7ELM - chains I and J of the 22 polymer chains in the assembly; structure by electron microscopy, 2.88 A resolution.

== Chain I ==
Molecule: type I-F CRISPR-associated endoribonuclease Cas6/Csy4
Organism: Pseudomonas aeruginosa
Amino-acid sequence (187 residues; each row starts with the number of its first residue):
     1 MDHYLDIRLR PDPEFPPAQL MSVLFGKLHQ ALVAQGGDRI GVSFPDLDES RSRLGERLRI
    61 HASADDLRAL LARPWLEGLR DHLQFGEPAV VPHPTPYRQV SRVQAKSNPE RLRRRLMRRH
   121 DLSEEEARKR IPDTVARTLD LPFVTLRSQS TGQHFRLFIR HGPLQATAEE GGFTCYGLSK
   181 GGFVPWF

== Chain J ==
Molecule: 60-nt RNA strand
Organism: Pseudomonas aeruginosa
Sequence (60 nucleotides; each row starts with the number of its first residue):
     1 CUAAGAAAUU CACGGCGGGC UUGAUGUCCG CGUCUACCUG GUUCACUGCC GUGUAGGCAG

== Interface between chain I and chain J ==
Pairs across the interface (34):
  Pro-13(I) / C38(J)  base contact
  Pro-16(I) / G41(J)  phosphate contact
  Ala-18(I) / U42(J)  sugar contact
  Gln-19(I) / G41(J)  phosphate contact
  Met-21(I) / U42(J)  base contact
  Val-33(I) / G60(J)  phosphate contact
  Arg-102(I) / C58(J)  salt bridge to the phosphate
  Gln-104(I) / C58(J)  hydrogen bond to the base
  Ser-107(I) / A45(J)  base contact
  Asn-108(I) / C46(J)  phosphate contact
  Arg-111(I) / C46(J)  salt bridge to the phosphate
  Leu-112(I) / U54(J)  sugar contact
  Arg-114(I) / U47(J)  salt bridge to the phosphate
  Arg-114(I) / G48(J)  salt bridge to the phosphate
  Arg-115(I) / G51(J)  base contact
  Arg-115(I) / U54(J)  salt bridge to the phosphate
  Arg-119(I) / G53(J)  salt bridge to the phosphate
  Arg-119(I) / U54(J)  base contact
  Phe-143(I) / U42(J)  base contact
  Phe-143(I) / U43(J)  base contact
  Thr-145(I) / U42(J)  sugar contact
  Ser-148(I) / G60(J)  hydrogen bond to the sugar
  Gln-153(I) / C46(J)  base contact
  Gln-153(I) / U47(J)  sugar contact
  Gln-153(I) / G60(J)  hydrogen bond to the base
  His-154(I) / C44(J)  hydrogen bond to the base
  Phe-155(I) / C46(J)  stacking on the base
  Phe-155(I) / G60(J)  base contact
  Arg-156(I) / U43(J)  base contact
  Arg-156(I) / A45(J)  hydrogen bond to the base
  Phe-158(I) / A45(J)  base contact
  Thr-174(I) / A59(J)  phosphate contact
  Tyr-176(I) / G60(J)  hydrogen bond to the base
  Lys-180(I) / C58(J)  sugar contact
Other interface residues (no listed pair), chain I (30 interface residues in all): Glu-14, Ser-52, Leu-116, Cys-175
Other interface residues (no listed pair), chain J (17 interface residues in all): G56, G57

== In short ==
30 residues of chain I and 17 residues of chain J are in contact; the contacts include 6 hydrogen bonds, 6
salt bridges and 1 aromatic stacking contact. Polar contacts include Gln-104(I)/C58(J), Gln-153(I)/G60(J) and
His-154(I)/C44(J).
Chain I is type I-F CRISPR-associated endoribonuclease Cas6/Csy4 and chain J is a 60-nt RNA strand, both from
Pseudomonas aeruginosa; the structure, Structure of Csy-AcrIF24, was determined by electron microscopy
together with 7ELN and 7WE6 from the same study.
